3SRE - chain A; structure by X-ray diffraction, 1.99 A resolution.

[Chain A]
Name: serum paraoxonase
Organism: artificial gene
Notes: EC 3.1.1.2
Sequence (355 residues; row label = number of the first residue in the row):
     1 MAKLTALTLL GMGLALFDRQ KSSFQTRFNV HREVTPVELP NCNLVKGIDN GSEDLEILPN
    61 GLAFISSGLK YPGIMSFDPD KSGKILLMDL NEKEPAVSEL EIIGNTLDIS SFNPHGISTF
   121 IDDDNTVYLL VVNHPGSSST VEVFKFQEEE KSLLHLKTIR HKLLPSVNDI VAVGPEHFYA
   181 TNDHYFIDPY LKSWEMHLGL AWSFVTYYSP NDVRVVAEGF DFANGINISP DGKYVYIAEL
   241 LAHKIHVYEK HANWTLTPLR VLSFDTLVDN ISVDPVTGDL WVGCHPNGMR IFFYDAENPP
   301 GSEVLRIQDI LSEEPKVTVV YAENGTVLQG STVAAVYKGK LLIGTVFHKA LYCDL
Unresolved in the structure: 1-16, 72-81
Bound ions: Ca2+ site 1: Glu-53, Asn-168, Asn-224, Asp-269, Asn-270 (together with phosphate ion); Ca2+ site 2: Asp-54, Ile-117, Asp-169
What the authors report for this chain:
  - conformationally variable residues (order/disorder transition, side-chain flip): Tyr-71, Val-346, Phe-347, His-348
  - mutagenesis - V346A (10-fold): increased catalytic activity on paraoxon (citing earlier work)
  - mutagenesis - V346A (25-fold): increased catalytic activity on parathiol (citing earlier work)
  - Ca2+ coordination: Glu-53
  - binding site for phosphate ion: Val-346 (from molecular simulation)
  - mutagenesis - Y71A, I74A (N20-fold): decreased catalytic activity on paraoxon
  - mutagenesis - Y71A (10-fold), I74A (N20-fold): decreased catalytic activity on phenylacetate
  - mutagenesis - I74A: unchanged catalytic activity (lactonase activity)
  - mutagenesis - Y71A: decreased catalytic activity (lactonase activity)
  - catalytic residues: Glu-53, His-115, Asp-269 (proposed by the authors, not directly observed)
  - catalytic residues: His-134 (citing earlier work)

[In short]
Glu-53, Asn-168, Asn-224, Asp-269 and Asn-270 form the Ca2+ site 1. The Ca2+ site 2 is built by Asp-54,
Ile-117 and Asp-169. The paper reports catalytic residues Glu-53, His-115 and Asp-269 among others; Y71A and
I74A reduce catalytic activity on paraoxon.
Chain A is serum paraoxonase (artificial gene); the structure, Serum paraoxonase-1 by directed evolution at pH
6.5, was determined by X-ray diffraction, deposited together with 3SRG.
